PDB entry 7A0Z | X-ray diffraction, 1.45 A resolution | chain A

[Chain A]
Name: L, D-transpeptidase 2
From: Mycobacterium tuberculosis (strain ATCC 25618 / H37Rv)
Notes: EC 2.3.2.-
UniProt: I6Y9J2 (LDT2_MYCTU); residue numbers follow UniProt; this construct covers 149-408
Sequence (262 residues; each row starts with the number of its first residue):
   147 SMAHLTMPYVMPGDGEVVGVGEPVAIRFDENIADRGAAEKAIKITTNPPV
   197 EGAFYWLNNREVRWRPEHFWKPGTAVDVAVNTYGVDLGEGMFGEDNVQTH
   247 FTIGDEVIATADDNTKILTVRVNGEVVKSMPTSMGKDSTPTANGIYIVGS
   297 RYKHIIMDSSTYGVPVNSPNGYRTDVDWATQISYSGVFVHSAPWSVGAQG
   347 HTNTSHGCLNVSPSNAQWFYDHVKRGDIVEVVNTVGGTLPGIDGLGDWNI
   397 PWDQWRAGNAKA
Not modelled in the structure: 147-149
Differences from the reference sequence: expression tag (147-148)
Covalently attached groups: benzenethiol (BT6) linked to Cys354
Small-molecule neighbours:
  - benzenethiol (BT6): Met303, Tyr318, Thr320, Val322, Gly332, Phe334, His336, His352
  - tris(hydroxyethyl)aminomethane (TAM): Thr320, His336, Trp340, Ser341, Thr350, Ser351, His352, Asn356

[Overview]
Ligands of chain A: tris(hydroxyethyl)aminomethane. Covalently linked benzenethiol: at Cys354.
Chain A is L, D-transpeptidase 2 (Mycobacterium tuberculosis (strain ATCC 25618 / H37Rv)); the structure, LppS
with covalent adduct derived from 1b, was determined by X-ray diffraction, deposited together with 7A10, 7A11,
7A1C and 7A1E.
